6MDT - chains G and H of the 6 polymer chains in the assembly; structure by X-ray diffraction, 3.82 A resolution.

Chain G:
Name: Surface protein gp120
Organism: Human immunodeficiency virus 1
UniProtKB: B3UF58 (B3UF58_9HIV1); the construct lacks a stretch of the UniProt sequence and is renumbered around it, so the offset changes along the chain: 32-140 = UniProt 30-138; 151-185 = UniProt 153-187; 188-308 = UniProt 197-317; 311-321 = UniProt 318-328; 3 more segments
Amino-acid sequence (482 residues; row label = number of the first residue in the row; note: 18 numbers in that range are skipped by the numbering (no residue carries them; nothing is unmodelled there); a row labelled like 140A-140N holds insertion residues (140A, then the next letters in order)):
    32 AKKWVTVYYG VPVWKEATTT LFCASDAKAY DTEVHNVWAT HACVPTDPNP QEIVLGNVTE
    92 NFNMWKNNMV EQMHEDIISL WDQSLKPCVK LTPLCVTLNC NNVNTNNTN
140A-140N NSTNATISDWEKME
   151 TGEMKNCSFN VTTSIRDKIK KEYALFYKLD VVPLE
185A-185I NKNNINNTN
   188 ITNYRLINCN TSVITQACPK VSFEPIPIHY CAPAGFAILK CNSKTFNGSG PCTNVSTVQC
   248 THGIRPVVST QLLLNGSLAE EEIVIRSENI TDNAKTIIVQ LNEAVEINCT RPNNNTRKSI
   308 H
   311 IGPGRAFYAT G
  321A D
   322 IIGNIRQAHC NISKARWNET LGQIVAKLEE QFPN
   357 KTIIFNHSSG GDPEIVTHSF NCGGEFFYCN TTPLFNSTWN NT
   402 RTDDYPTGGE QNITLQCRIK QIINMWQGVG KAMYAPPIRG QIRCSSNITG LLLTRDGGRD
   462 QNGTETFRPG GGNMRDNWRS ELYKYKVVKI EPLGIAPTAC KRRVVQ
Disordered / not traced: 140A-140N, 185A-185I, 402-405
Sequence notes: conflict Cys501 (Ala505 in B3UF58)
Disulfides: Cys54-Cys74, Cys119-Cys205, Cys126-Cys196, Cys131-Cys157, Cys218-Cys247, Cys228-Cys239, Cys378-Cys445, Cys385-Cys418
Glycans and other covalent adducts: glycan linked to Asn88; N-acetylglucosamine (NAG) linked to Asn156, Asn160, Asn197, Asn234, Asn241, Asn276, Asn295, Asn301, Asn339, Asn355, Asn362, Asn386, Asn392, Asn396, Asn448

Chain H:
Name: PGT124 Fab heavy chain
Organism: Homo sapiens
Notes: antibody fragment or engineered binder
Amino-acid sequence (236 residues; numbered 1 to 215 plus 21 insertion-coded residues; the number before each row is that of its first residue; a row labelled like 82A-82C holds insertion residues (82A, then the next letters in order)):
     1 QVQLQESGPG LVRPSETLSV TCIVSGGSIS NYYWTWIRQS PGKGLEWIGY ISDRETTTYN
    61 PSLNSRAVIS RDTSKNQLSL QL
82A-82C RSV
    83 TTADTAIYFC ATARRGQR
100A-100R IYGVVSFGEFFYYYYMDV
   101 WGKGTAVTVS SASTKGPSVF PLAPSSKSTS GGTAALGCLV KDYFPEPVTV SWNSGALTSG
   161 VHTFPAVLQS SGLYSLSSVV TVPSSSLGTQ TYICNVNHKP SNTKVDKKVE PKSCD
Disordered / not traced: 127, 212-215
Disulfides: Cys22-Cys92, Cys138-Cys194

How chain G and chain H interact:
Residue-residue contacts (10; chain G residue first):
  Asn325(G) - Tyr100B(H)
  Ile326(G) - Tyr100B(H)
  Arg327(G) - Tyr100B(H)  hydrogen bond (side chain-backbone)
  Arg327(G) - Gly100C(H)
  Arg327(G) - Val100D(H)
  Arg327(G) - Glu100I(H)  salt bridge
  Gln328(G) - Phe100G(H)
  Gln328(G) - Glu100I(H)
  Thr415(G) - Phe100G(H)
  Gln417(G) - Phe100G(H)
Other interface residues (no listed pair), chain G (9 interface residues in all): Asn137, Thr139, Leu416
Other interface residues (no listed pair), chain H (7 interface residues in all): Phe100J, Phe100K

In short:
Chain G and chain H form an interface of 9 and 7 residues respectively, with 1 hydrogen bond and 1 salt
bridge. Polar pairs include Arg327(G)-Glu100I(H) and Arg327(G)-Tyr100B(H). Covalently linked
N-acetylglucosamine: at Asn156(G), Asn160(G), Asn197(G), Asn234(G), Asn241(G) and Asn276(G) and 9 more.
Here chain G is Surface protein gp120 (Human immunodeficiency virus 1) and chain H is PGT124 Fab heavy chain
(Homo sapiens). Entry 6MDT (Crystal structure of the B41 SOSIP.664 Env trimer with PGT124 and 35O22 Fabs, in
P63 space ...) was determined by X-ray diffraction (same publication as 6MCO and 6ME1).
